5N2N - chain A; structure by X-ray diffraction, 2.05 A resolution.

[Chain A]
Molecule: Histidine kinase CKI1
Organism: Arabidopsis thaliana
Notes: EC 2.7.13.3
UniProtKB: O22267 (CKI1_ARATH); residue numbers follow UniProt; this construct covers 944-1122
Amino-acid sequence (206 residues; each row starts with the number of its first residue):
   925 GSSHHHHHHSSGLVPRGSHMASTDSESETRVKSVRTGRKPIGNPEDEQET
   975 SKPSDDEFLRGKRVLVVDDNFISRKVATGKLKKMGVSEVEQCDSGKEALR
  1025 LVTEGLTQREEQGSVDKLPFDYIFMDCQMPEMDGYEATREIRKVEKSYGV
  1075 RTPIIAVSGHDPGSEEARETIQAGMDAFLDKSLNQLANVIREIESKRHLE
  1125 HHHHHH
Disordered / not traced: 925-933, 940-977, 1121-1130
Differences from the reference sequence: expression tag (925-943, 1123-1130)
Ion coordination: Mg2+: Asp993, Asp1050, Gln1052; beryllium trifluoride ion near Asp1050 (its only coordinating residue here)
UniProt features mapped onto this chain:
  - modified residue: Asp1050 (4-aspartylphosphate)
  - mutagenesis: Asp1050 (D1050Q/E: Loss of histidine kinase activity)

[Summary]
The Mg2+ site is built by Asp993, Asp1050 and Gln1052. From UniProt: one mutagenesis site.
Chain A is Histidine kinase CKI1 (Arabidopsis thaliana); the structure, Crystal structure of the receiver
domain of the histidine kinase CKI1 from Arabidopsis thaliana complexed with ..., was determined by X-ray
diffraction, deposited together with 5LNM and 5LNN.
